PDB entry 3ZQR | X-ray diffraction, 1.90 A resolution | chains J and L of the 12 polymer chains in the assembly

[Chain J (and L)]
Name: Insulin B chain
Notes: chain L of this document is another copy of the same molecule, construct and numbering; everything in this record applies to it too
UniProt: P01308 (INS_HUMAN); residues 1-30 here correspond to UniProt positions 25-54 (UniProt number = residue number + 24)
Sequence (30 residues; row label = number of the first residue in the row):
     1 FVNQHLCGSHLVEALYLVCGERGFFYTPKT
Unresolved in the structure: 1, 30
Modified / non-standard residues: F25 (n-methylphenylalanine; MEA)
Bound ions: Zn2+: H10 (together with chloride ion) (shared with 1 residue of chain B; 1 residue of chain F)
Ligand contacts: phenol (IPH): C7, H10, L11, A14

[Interface between chain J and chain L]
Residue-residue contacts (29; chain J residue first):
  Q4(J) with Y16(L)
  H5(J) with Y16(L), hydrogen bond (backbone-side chain)
  G8(J) with Y16(L)
  S9(J) with E13(L); Y16(L)
  V12(J) with V12(L); Y16(L), hydrophobic
  E13(J) with S9(L); E13(L)
  Y16(J) with H5(L), hydrogen bond (side chain-backbone); G8(L); S9(L); Y26(L)
  G20(J) with P28(L)
  E21(J) with P28(L); K29(L)
  G23(J) with Y26(L); P28(L)
  F24(J) with F24(L), hydrophobic; F25(L); Y26(L), hydrogen bond (backbone-backbone)
  F25(J) with F24(L); F25(L)
  Y26(J) with Y16(L), hydrophobic; G23(L); F24(L), hydrogen bond (backbone-backbone)
  T27(J) with F25(L)
  P28(J) with G20(L); E21(L)
Interface residues without a listed pair, chain J (16 interface residues in all): R22
Interface residues without a listed pair, chain L (16 interface residues in all): Q4, R22

[Summary]
Chain J and chain L each contribute 16 residues to their interface; the contacts include 4 hydrogen bonds.
Among the polar pairs are H5(J)-Y16(L) and F24(J)-Y26(L). Ligands of chain J: phenol.
Both chains are Insulin B chain. Entry 3ZQR (NMePheB25 insulin analogue crystal structure) was determined by
X-ray diffraction (same publication as 3ZS2).
